4KDQ - chains B and D of the 6 polymer chains in the assembly; structure by X-ray diffraction, 2.60 A resolution.

# Chain B (and D)
Protein: Hemagglutinin
Organism: Influenza A virus
Notes: chain D of this document is another copy of the same molecule, construct and numbering; everything in this record applies to it too
Reference sequence: Q6J0Q2 (Q6J0Q2_9INFA); residues 1-164 here correspond to UniProt positions 347-510 (UniProt number = residue number + 346)
Sequence (164 residues; numbered 1 to 164; the number before each row is that of its first residue):
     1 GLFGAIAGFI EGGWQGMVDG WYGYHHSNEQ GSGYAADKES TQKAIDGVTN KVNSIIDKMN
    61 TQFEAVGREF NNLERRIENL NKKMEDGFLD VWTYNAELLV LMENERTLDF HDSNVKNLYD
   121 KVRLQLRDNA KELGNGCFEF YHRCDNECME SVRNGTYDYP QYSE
Disulfide bonds: Cys144-Cys148

# How chain B and chain D interact
Contacting residue pairs (50; chain B residue first):
  Phe3(B) - Leu2(D)
  Lys58(B) - Tyr94(D)
  Lys58(B) - Glu97(D)  salt bridge
  Met59(B) - Tyr94(D)  hydrophobic
  Thr61(B) - Asp90(D)
  Gln62(B) - Asp90(D)
  Phe63(B) - Lys83(D)
  Glu64(B) - Lys83(D)
  Ala65(B) - Lys83(D)
  Val66(B) - Asn79(D)
  Val66(B) - Lys83(D)
  Arg68(B) - Arg76(D)
  Arg68(B) - Asn79(D)  hydrogen bond
  Arg68(B) - Leu80(D)
  Arg68(B) - Lys83(D)
  Glu69(B) - Arg76(D)  hydrogen bond (backbone-side chain)
  Phe70(B) - Arg76(D)
  Glu74(B) - Arg76(D)  salt bridge
  Leu80(B) - Leu80(D)  hydrophobic
  Asn81(B) - Leu80(D)
  Met84(B) - Leu80(D)
  Met84(B) - Met84(D)  hydrophobic
  Glu85(B) - Lys83(D)
  Phe88(B) - Met84(D)
  Phe88(B) - Gly87(D)
  Phe88(B) - Phe88(D)
  Trp92(B) - Asp90(D)
  Trp92(B) - Val91(D)  hydrophobic
  Trp92(B) - Tyr94(D)  hydrophobic
  Asn95(B) - Tyr94(D)  hydrogen bond (backbone-side chain)
  Asn95(B) - Asn95(D)
  Leu99(B) - Tyr94(D)
  Leu99(B) - Leu98(D)  hydrophobic
  Leu99(B) - Met102(D)  hydrophobic
  Glu103(B) - Met102(D)
  Arg106(B) - Glu105(D)  salt bridge
  Arg106(B) - Arg106(D)
  Phe110(B) - Leu2(D)  hydrophobic
  Ser113(B) - Leu2(D)  hydrogen bond (side chain-backbone)
  Asn117(B) - Gly1(D)  hydrogen bond (side chain-backbone)
  Asn117(B) - Leu2(D)
  Asn117(B) - Phe3(D)
  Asn117(B) - Gly4(D)  hydrogen bond (side chain-backbone)
  Arg123(B) - Glu132(D)  salt bridge
  Leu124(B) - Gly134(D)
  Arg127(B) - Lys131(D)
  Arg127(B) - Glu132(D)  hydrogen bond (side chain-backbone)
  Arg127(B) - Leu133(D)
  Asp128(B) - Lys131(D)  salt bridge
  Tyr159(B) - Lys131(D)  hydrogen bond
Other interface residues (no listed pair), chain B (37 interface residues in all): Ser54, Ile77, Val91, Met102, Asp109, Lys116
Other interface residues (no listed pair), chain D (29 interface residues in all): Phe9, Ile77, Leu101, Asp109, Lys116

# Summary
Chain B and chain D form an interface of 37 and 29 residues respectively, with 8 hydrogen bonds and 5 salt
bridges. Polar contacts include Lys58(B)-Glu97(D), Glu74(B)-Arg76(D) and Arg106(B)-Glu105(D).
Chain B and chain D are both Hemagglutinin (Influenza A virus); the structure, Crystal structure of the
hemagglutinin of A/Xinjiang/1/2006 virus, was determined by X-ray diffraction (same publication as 4KDM, 4KDN
and 4KDO).
